PDB entry 7EEB | electron microscopy, 2.90 A resolution | chains E and G of the 14 polymer chains in the assembly

# Chain E
Protein: Cation channel sperm-associated protein subunit beta
Source organism: Mus musculus
UniProt: A2RTF1 (CTSRB_MOUSE); residue numbers follow UniProt; this construct covers 1-1109
Chain sequence (1109 residues; numbered 1 to 1109; the number before each row is that of its first residue):
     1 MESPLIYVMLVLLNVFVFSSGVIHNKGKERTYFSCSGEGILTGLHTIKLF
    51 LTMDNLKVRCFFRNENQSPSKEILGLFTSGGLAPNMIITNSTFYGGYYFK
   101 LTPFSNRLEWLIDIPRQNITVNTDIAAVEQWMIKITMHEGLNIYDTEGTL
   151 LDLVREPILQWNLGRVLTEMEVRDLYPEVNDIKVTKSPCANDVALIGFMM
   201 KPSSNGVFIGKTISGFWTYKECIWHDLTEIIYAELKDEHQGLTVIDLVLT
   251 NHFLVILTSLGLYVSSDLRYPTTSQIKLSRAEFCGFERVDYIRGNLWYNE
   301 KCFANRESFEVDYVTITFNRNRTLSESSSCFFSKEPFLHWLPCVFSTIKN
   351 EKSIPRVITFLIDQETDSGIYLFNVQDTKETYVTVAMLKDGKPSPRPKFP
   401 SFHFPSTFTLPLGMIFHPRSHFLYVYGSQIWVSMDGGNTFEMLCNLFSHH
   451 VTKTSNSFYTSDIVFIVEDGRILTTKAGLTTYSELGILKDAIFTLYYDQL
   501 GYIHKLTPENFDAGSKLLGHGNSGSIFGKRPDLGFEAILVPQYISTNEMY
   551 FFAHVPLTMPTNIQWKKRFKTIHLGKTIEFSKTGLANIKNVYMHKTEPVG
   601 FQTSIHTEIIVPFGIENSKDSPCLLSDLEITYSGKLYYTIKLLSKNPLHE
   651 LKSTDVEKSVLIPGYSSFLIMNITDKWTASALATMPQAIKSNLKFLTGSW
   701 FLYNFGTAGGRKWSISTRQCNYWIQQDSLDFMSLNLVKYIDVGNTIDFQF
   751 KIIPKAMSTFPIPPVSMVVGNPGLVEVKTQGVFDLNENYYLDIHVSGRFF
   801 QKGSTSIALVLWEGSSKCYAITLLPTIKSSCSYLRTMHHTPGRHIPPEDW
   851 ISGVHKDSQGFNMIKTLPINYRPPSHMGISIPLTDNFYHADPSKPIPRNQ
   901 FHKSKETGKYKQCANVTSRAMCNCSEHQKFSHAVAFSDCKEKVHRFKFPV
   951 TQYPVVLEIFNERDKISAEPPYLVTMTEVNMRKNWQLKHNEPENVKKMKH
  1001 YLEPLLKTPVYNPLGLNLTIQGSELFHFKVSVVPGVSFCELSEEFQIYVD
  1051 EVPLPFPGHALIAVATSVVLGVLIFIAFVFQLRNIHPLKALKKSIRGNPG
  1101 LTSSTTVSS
Unresolved in the structure: 1-21, 321-326, 347-352, 1087-1109
Disulfides: Cys35-Cys60, Cys189-Cys302, Cys330-Cys343, Cys831-Cys1039, Cys913-Cys922, Cys924-Cys939
Covalently attached groups: glycan linked to Asn90; N-acetylglucosamine (NAG) linked to Asn118, Asn672, Asn915, Asn923, Asn1017
Small-molecule neighbours: N-acetylglucosamine (NAG; 2-acetamido-2-deoxy-beta-D-glucopyranose): Thr102, Pro103, Asn106
Curated features (UniProtKB/Swiss-Prot):
  - glycosylation (N-linked (GlcNAc...) asparagine): Asn66, Asn90, Asn118, Asn321, Asn672, Asn915, Asn923, Asn1017

# Chain G
Protein: Cation channel sperm-associated protein subunit delta
Source organism: Mus musculus
UniProt: E9Q9F6 (CTSRD_MOUSE); residue numbers follow UniProt; this construct covers 1-805
Chain sequence (805 residues; numbered 1 to 805; the number before each row is that of its first residue):
     1 MLVLMLAAAVATMVRAHTLCRVHTVRTGKVFKSNIQLQGDPLFYAFPNTF
    51 VLKNVCKADISVYLGQKVFLTIDNFESSLLPLTVPKSLAVGVPSITSAHF
   101 VSGSLVLFVISGKGYSYDYYENTWRKLEGISEPVSHISGDVCCFKGSFCL
   151 ELSNNLFAYLRGGQIPGTNIYFSDNGGFSFQLMNTDKLSHLTGTLGGIFH
   201 LHSMSQVGVLMVENNLGTFHYMEYPLNHSMGIAFSYKNLLEVIMKPYQRG
   251 FMVLWNQKSILVSSNSGQIVEHVRLIDQKIFTDLDVEHANINIYSVASNA
   301 YELAFLVAEDHLYYGSQSYMGTYVIKLPHQPLWSTHTSIYFEDIGILQVL
   351 TPVADPHFAAYDFDKCTVNVQSSLMDEKLALQPCNVELLESTMINTMFTI
   401 DMNSKLKLSALMIPRKGENPTPLVMVSNPHALGFKANLNEFGNTFDGNSK
   451 YKLDIELKQQHHWGNSDFNFTASIKRHAISSVTVDIADKTLSCVDLKPLS
   501 TLISVGCDMTKKIVVQNKISACTMGILNPVQLQKNYTYTIEKEAYDPINH
   551 NGEAQDDLIVFYEYKDLGCPRLVYYDKPWKPVVELWKNGIVEEIMNAEYV
   601 ISEINGLVTYSYSLTAATANCRSQPQNWSTFESDIENEEPFLWNRENYVS
   651 CHEDNKDNPLLWPNVEYQVLGGQTNNKIIFGQRNGIYTFHLSVVDPYYSY
   701 CNLNTIFSVYVHGALPVTKFQPLLTILLMVTTTLLTAWLAYAIPKQLRSE
   751 KGQRLLGFCYQILQLCLGVCFCTWLRGKLRQWLRPRRVKDQNRGKVRVAQ
   801 KHPET
Unresolved in the structure: 1-16, 547-555, 632-641, 750-805
Disulfides: Cys20-Cys366, Cys56-Cys143, Cys142-Cys149, Cys384-Cys493, Cys507-Cys701, Cys522-Cys569, Cys621-Cys651
Covalently attached groups: N-acetylglucosamine (NAG) linked to Asn227, Asn469, Asn535, Asn627
Curated features (UniProtKB/Swiss-Prot):
  - glycosylation (N-linked (GlcNAc...) asparagine): Asn227, Asn419, Asn469, Asn535, Asn627

# Interface between chain E and chain G
Contacting residue pairs (49):
  Lys26(E) - Asn419(G)
  Lys26(E) - Tyr451(G)  hydrogen bond
  Glu72(E) - Ile232(G)
  Glu72(E) - Ile269(G)
  Gly75(E) - Ile269(G)
  Leu76(E) - Met320(G)
  Leu76(E) - Met425(G)
  Phe77(E) - Met320(G)  hydrophobic
  Thr78(E) - Pro429(G)
  Ser79(E) - Asn265(G)  hydrogen bond
  Ser79(E) - Gln268(G)  hydrogen bond
  Ser79(E) - Val426(G)
  Ser79(E) - Pro429(G)
  Gly80(E) - Met425(G)
  Gly80(E) - Val426(G)  hydrogen bond (backbone-backbone)
  Gly80(E) - Phe434(G)
  Gly81(E) - Pro429(G)
  Gly81(E) - Phe434(G)
  Leu82(E) - Met425(G)  hydrophobic
  Leu82(E) - Phe434(G)  hydrophobic
  Lys100(E) - Asn465(G)
  Lys100(E) - Asp467(G)  salt bridge
  Leu101(E) - Gln460(G)
  Leu101(E) - Asn465(G)  hydrogen bond (backbone-backbone)
  Leu101(E) - Asp467(G)
  Thr102(E) - Asp467(G)
  Thr102(E) - Phe470(G)
  Pro103(E) - Phe470(G)
  Phe104(E) - Ile232(G)  hydrophobic
  Phe104(E) - Gln268(G)
  Phe104(E) - Ile269(G)  hydrophobic
  His138(E) - Ala436(G)  hydrogen bond (side chain-backbone)
  Gly140(E) - Ala436(G)
  Gly140(E) - Asn437(G)
  Gly140(E) - Leu438(G)
  Leu141(E) - Pro422(G)
  Leu141(E) - Val424(G)  hydrophobic
  Leu141(E) - Ala436(G)
  Leu141(E) - Leu438(G)  hydrophobic
  Leu141(E) - Leu453(G)  hydrophobic
  Ile143(E) - Pro422(G)
  Tyr144(E) - Met320(G)
  Tyr144(E) - Ala487(G)
  Lys751(E) - Glu440(G)  salt bridge
  Asn786(E) - Asn443(G)  hydrogen bond
  Asn786(E) - Thr444(G)
  Asn786(E) - Phe445(G)
  Asn786(E) - Gly447(G)
  Asn788(E) - Asn443(G)  hydrogen bond
Also at the interface, not in a pair above, chain E (27 interface residues in all): Lys71, Ser105, Glu139, Gln725
Also at the interface, not in a pair above, chain G (35 interface residues in all): Ser229, Thr421, Leu423, Ser427, Lys435, Gly464, Ser466, Asn469

# In short
27 residues of chain E and 35 residues of chain G are in contact; the contacts include 8 hydrogen bonds and 2
salt bridges. Among the polar pairs are Lys100(E)-Asp467(G), Lys751(E)-Glu440(G) and Lys26(E)-Tyr451(G).
Ligands of chain E: N-acetylglucosamine.
Chain E is Cation channel sperm-associated protein subunit beta and chain G is Cation channel sperm-associated
protein subunit delta, both from Mus musculus; the structure, Structure of the CatSpermasome, was determined
by electron microscopy.
